PDB entry 7UPZ | X-ray diffraction, 2.49 A resolution | chains B and C of the 4 polymer chains in the assembly

[Chain B]
Name: CCAAT/enhancer-binding protein beta
Organism: Homo sapiens
UniProtKB: P17676 (CEBPB_HUMAN); residue numbers follow UniProt; this construct covers 257-336
Sequence (80 residues; each row starts with the number of its first residue):
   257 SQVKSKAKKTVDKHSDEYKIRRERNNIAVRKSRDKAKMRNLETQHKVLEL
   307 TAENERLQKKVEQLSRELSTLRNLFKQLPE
Not modelled in the structure: 257-267, 336
UniProt features mapped onto this chain:
  - region: Lys-275 to Arg-295 (Basic motif), Leu-297 to Leu-304 (Leucine-zipper)
  - modified residue: Thr-266 (Phosphothreonine), Ser-288 (Phosphoserine), Ser-325 (Phosphoserine)
  - cross-link (Glycyl lysine isopeptide (Lys-Gly)): Lys-260 (interchain with G-Cter in SUMO2), Lys-262 (interchain with G-Cter in SUMO2), Lys-332 (interchain with G-Cter in SUMO2)
  - mutagenesis: Ser-288 (S288A: Loss of nuclear translocation)

[Chain C]
Molecule: 16-nt DNA strand
Sequence (16 nucleotides; each row starts with the number of its first residue):
     1 ATTCTTAAGAAAGACG

[How chain B and chain C interact]
Pairs across the interface - 13 pairs, chain B then chain C:
  Arg-280(B) with DT2(C), salt bridge to the phosphate; DT3(C), phosphate contact
  Asn-281(B) with DC4(C), base contact; DT5(C), hydrogen bond to the base
  Ala-284(B) with DC4(C), base contact; DT5(C), base contact
  Val-285(B) with DT5(C), base contact; DT6(C), base contact
  Lys-287(B) with DC4(C), salt bridge to the phosphate
  Ser-288(B) with DT5(C), hydrogen bond to the phosphate
  Arg-289(B) with DA7(C), base contact; DA8(C), base contact
  Lys-291(B) with DT5(C), salt bridge to the phosphate
Other interface residues (no listed pair), chain B (9 interface residues in all): Arg-277

[In short]
9 residues of chain B and 7 residues of chain C are in contact, with 2 hydrogen bonds and 3 salt bridges.
Polar contacts include Asn-281(B)/DT5(C), Ser-288(B)/DT5(C) and Arg-280(B)/DT2(C). UniProt lists one
mutagenesis site on chain B.
Here chain B is CCAAT/enhancer-binding protein beta (Homo sapiens) and chain C is a 16-nt DNA strand. Entry
7UPZ (Structural basis for cell type specific DNA binding of C/EBPbeta: the case of cell cycle inhibitor ...)
was determined by X-ray diffraction.
